PDB entry 4LLY | X-ray diffraction, 1.60 A resolution | chains A and B

[Chain A]
Molecule: mutated Pertuzumab Fab heavy chain
Source organism: Homo sapiens
Notes: antibody fragment or engineered binder
Sequence (226 residues; row label = number of the first residue in the row):
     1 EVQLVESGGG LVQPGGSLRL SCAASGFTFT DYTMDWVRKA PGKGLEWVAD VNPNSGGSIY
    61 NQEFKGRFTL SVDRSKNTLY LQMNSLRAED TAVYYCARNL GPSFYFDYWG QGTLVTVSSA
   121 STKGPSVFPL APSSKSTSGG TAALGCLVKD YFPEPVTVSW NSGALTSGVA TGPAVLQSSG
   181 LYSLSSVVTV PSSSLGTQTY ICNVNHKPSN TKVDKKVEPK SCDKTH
Not modelled in the structure: 221-226
Cystine bridges: C22-C96, C146-C202

[Chain B]
Molecule: light chain Clambda
Source organism: Homo sapiens
Sequence (212 residues; row label = number of the first residue in the row):
     1 RIQMTQSPSS LSASVGDRVT ITCKASQDVS IGVAWYQDKP GKAPKLLIYS ASYRYTGVPS
    61 RFSGSGSGTD FTLTISSLQP EDFATYYCQQ YYIYPYTFGQ GTKVEIKGQP KAAPSVTLFP
   121 PSSEELQANK ATLVCYISDF YPGAVTVAWK ADSSPVKAGV ETTTPSKQSN NKYAAWSYLS
   181 LTPEQWKSHR SYSCQVTHEG STVEKTVAPT EC
Not modelled in the structure: 210-212
Cystine bridges: C23-C88, C135-C194
Ion coordination: Mg2+: D38, K39, K42

[Chain A / chain B interface]
Contacting residue pairs - 71 pairs, chain A then chain B:
  K39(A) - Y87(B)  hydrogen bond
  G44(A) - Y87(B)
  L45(A) - Y87(B)  hydrophobic
  L45(A) - F98(B)
  W47(A) - Y94(B)  hydrophobic
  W47(A) - P95(B)
  W47(A) - Y96(B)  hydrophobic
  I59(A) - Y94(B)  hydrophobic
  Y60(A) - Y94(B)  hydrogen bond (backbone-side chain)
  N61(A) - Y94(B)
  N61(A) - P95(B)
  Q62(A) - Y94(B)  hydrogen bond (backbone-side chain)
  Y95(A) - K42(B)
  Y95(A) - A43(B)  hydrophobic
  Y95(A) - P44(B)
  P102(A) - Y91(B)
  P102(A) - Y92(B)
  S103(A) - Y91(B)
  S103(A) - Y92(B)  hydrogen bond
  F104(A) - Q89(B)  hydrogen bond (backbone-side chain)
  F104(A) - Y91(B)  hydrogen bond (backbone-backbone)
  F104(A) - Y96(B)
  Y105(A) - A34(B)  hydrophobic
  Y105(A) - Y36(B)
  Y105(A) - L46(B)  hydrophobic
  Y105(A) - Y49(B)
  Y105(A) - Q89(B)
  Y105(A) - Y91(B)
  F106(A) - Y36(B)  hydrogen bond (backbone-side chain)
  F106(A) - L46(B)
  F106(A) - Q89(B)
  F106(A) - F98(B)  hydrophobic
  D107(A) - L46(B)
  D107(A) - Y55(B)
  Y108(A) - Y55(B)
  W109(A) - Y36(B)  hydrophobic
  W109(A) - A43(B)  hydrophobic
  W109(A) - P44(B)
  G110(A) - A43(B)
  V127(A) - E124(B)
  F128(A) - S122(B)
  F128(A) - E124(B)
  F128(A) - E125(B)
  F128(A) - K130(B)
  P129(A) - S122(B)
  P129(A) - E124(B)
  L130(A) - F119(B)  hydrophobic
  L130(A) - V134(B)  hydrophobic
  A131(A) - F119(B)
  A143(A) - T117(B)
  A143(A) - F119(B)
  L147(A) - T132(B)
  L147(A) - Y178(B)  hydrophobic
  K149(A) - T132(B)
  A170(A) - Y136(B)
  A170(A) - Q168(B)
  A170(A) - W176(B)
  T171(A) - W176(B)
  G172(A) - W176(B)
  P173(A) - T163(B)
  P173(A) - W176(B)
  V175(A) - T163(B)
  V175(A) - Y178(B)  hydrophobic
  L176(A) - E161(B)
  L184(A) - Y178(B)
  S185(A) - V134(B)
  S185(A) - W176(B)  hydrogen bond
  S185(A) - Y178(B)  hydrogen bond
  V187(A) - F119(B)  hydrophobic
  V187(A) - Y136(B)  hydrophobic
  K215(A) - E124(B)  salt bridge
Interface residues without a listed pair, chain A (43 interface residues in all): V37, E46, S126, S136, L144, Q177, S178
Interface residues without a listed pair, chain B (34 interface residues in all): Q100, T162, T164, S166

[Overview]
The interface between chain A and chain B involves 43 residues on one side and 34 on the other, with 9
hydrogen bonds and 1 salt bridge. Polar contacts include K215(A)-E124(B), K39(A)-Y87(B) and Y60(A)-Y94(B).
D38(B), K39(B) and K42(B) coordinate Mg2+.
Chain A is mutated Pertuzumab Fab heavy chain and chain B is light chain Clambda, both from Homo sapiens; the
structure, Crystal structure of Pertuzumab Clambda Fab with variable and constant domain redesigns (VRD2 and
CRD2) at ..., was determined by X-ray diffraction (same publication as 4LLU and 4LLW).
